Entry 4R8W (X-ray diffraction, 2.79 A resolution); this record covers chains H and L of the 4 polymer chains in the assembly.

# Chain H
Protein: Heavy chain of neutralizing antibody CT149
Organism: Homo sapiens
Notes: antibody fragment or engineered binder
Amino-acid sequence (231 residues; each row starts with the number of its first residue):
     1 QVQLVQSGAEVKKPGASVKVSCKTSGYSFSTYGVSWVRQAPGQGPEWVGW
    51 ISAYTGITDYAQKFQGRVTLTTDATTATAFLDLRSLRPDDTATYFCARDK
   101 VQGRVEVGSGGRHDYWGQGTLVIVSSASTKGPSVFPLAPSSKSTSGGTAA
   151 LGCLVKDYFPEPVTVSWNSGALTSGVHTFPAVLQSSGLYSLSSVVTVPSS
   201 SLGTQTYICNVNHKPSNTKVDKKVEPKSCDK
Disordered / not traced: 128-231
Cystine bridges: C22-C96

# Chain L
Protein: Light chain of neutralizing antibody CT149
Organism: Homo sapiens
Notes: antibody fragment or engineered binder
Amino-acid sequence (216 residues; each row starts with the number of its first residue):
     1 EVVLTQSPGTLALPPGERATLSCRASHRVGSTYIAWYQQKSGQAPRRLIY
    51 GASNRATDIPDRFSGSGSGTDFTLTIRRLEPEDSAVYYCQQFSVSPWTFG
   101 QGTRVEIKRTVAAPSVFIFPPSDEQLKSGTASVVCLLNNFYPREAKVQWK
   151 VDNALQSGNSQESVTEQDSKDSTYSLSSTLTLSKADYEKHKVYACEVTHQ
   201 GLSSPVTKSFNRGECS
Disordered / not traced: 111-216
Cystine bridges: C23-C89

# How chain H and chain L interact
Residue-residue contacts (31):
  S35(H) with W97(L)
  Q39(H) with Q39(L), hydrogen bond; Y88(L)
  G44(H) with Y88(L)
  P45(H) with Y88(L); F99(L)
  W47(H) with P96(L), hydrophobic; W97(L); F99(L)
  W50(H) with W97(L), hydrophobic
  D59(H) with S95(L), hydrogen bond
  F95(H) with A44(L), hydrophobic
  D99(H) with W97(L)
  S109(H) with T32(L), hydrogen bond (side chain-backbone); R47(L), hydrogen bond (backbone-side chain); Y50(L); F92(L)
  G110(H) with R47(L), hydrogen bond (backbone-side chain); Y50(L)
  G111(H) with R47(L)
  R112(H) with R47(L), hydrogen bond (backbone-side chain); F92(L); W97(L)
  H113(H) with Y37(L); R47(L); Q90(L), hydrogen bond; W97(L)
  D114(H) with R47(L)
  W116(H) with Y37(L), hydrophobic; P45(L)
  G117(H) with A44(L)
Interface residues without a listed pair, chain H (22 interface residues in all): V37, Q43, E46, G108, Q118
Interface residues without a listed pair, chain L (18 interface residues in all): Y33, Q43, G51, G100

# Summary
The interface between chain H and chain L involves 22 residues on one side and 18 on the other; the contacts
include 7 hydrogen bonds. Among the polar pairs are Q39(H)-Q39(L), D59(H)-S95(L) and S109(H)-T32(L).
Here chain H is Heavy chain of neutralizing antibody CT149 and chain L is Light chain of neutralizing antibody
CT149, both from Homo sapiens. Entry 4R8W (Crystal structure of H7 hemagglutinin from A/Anhui/1/2013 in
complex with a neutralizing antibody CT149) was determined by X-ray diffraction.
